PDB entry 8BOT | electron microscopy, 7.76 A resolution (low resolution: residue-level contacts below are approximate; hydrogen-bond / salt-bridge calls are withheld) | chains C and D of the 25 polymer chains in the assembly

# Chain C
Molecule: X-ray repair cross-complementing protein 5
From: Homo sapiens
Notes: EC 3.6.4.-
UniProtKB: P13010 (XRCC5_HUMAN); numbering as in UniProt (aligned over 1-732)
Sequence (732 residues; each row starts with the number of its first residue):
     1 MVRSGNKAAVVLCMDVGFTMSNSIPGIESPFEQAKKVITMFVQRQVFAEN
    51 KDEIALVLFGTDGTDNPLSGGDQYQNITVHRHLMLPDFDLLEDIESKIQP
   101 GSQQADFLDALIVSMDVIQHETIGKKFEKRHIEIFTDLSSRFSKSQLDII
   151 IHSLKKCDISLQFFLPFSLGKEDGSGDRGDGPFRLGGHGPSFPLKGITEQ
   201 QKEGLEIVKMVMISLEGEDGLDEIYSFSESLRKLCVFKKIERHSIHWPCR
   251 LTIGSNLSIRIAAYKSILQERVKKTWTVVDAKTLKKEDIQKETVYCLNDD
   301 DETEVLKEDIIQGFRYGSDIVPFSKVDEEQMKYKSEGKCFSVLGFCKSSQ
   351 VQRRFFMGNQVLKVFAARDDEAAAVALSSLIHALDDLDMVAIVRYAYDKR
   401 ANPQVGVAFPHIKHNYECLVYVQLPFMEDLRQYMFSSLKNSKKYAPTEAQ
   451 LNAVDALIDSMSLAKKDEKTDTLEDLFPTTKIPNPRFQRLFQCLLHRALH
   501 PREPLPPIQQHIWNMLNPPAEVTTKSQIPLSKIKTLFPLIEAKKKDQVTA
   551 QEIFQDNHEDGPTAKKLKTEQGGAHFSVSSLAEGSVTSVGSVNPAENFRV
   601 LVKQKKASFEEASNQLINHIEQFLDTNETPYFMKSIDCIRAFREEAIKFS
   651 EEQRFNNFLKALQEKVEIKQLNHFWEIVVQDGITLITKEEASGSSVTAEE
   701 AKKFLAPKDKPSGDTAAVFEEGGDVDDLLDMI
Disordered / not traced: 1-5, 16-18, 23-27, 168-194, 255-256, 300, 555-732
UniProt features mapped onto this chain:
  - region: Leu138 to Leu165 (Leucine-zipper)
  - motif: Glu720 to Leu728 (EEXXXDL motif)
  - modified residue: Lys144 (N6-acetyllysine), Ser255 (Phosphoserine), Ser258 (Phosphoserine), Lys265 (N6-acetyllysine), Ser318 (Phosphoserine), Lys332 (N6-acetyllysine), Thr535 (Phosphothreonine), Ser577 (Phosphoserine), Ser579 (Phosphoserine), Ser580 (Phosphoserine), Lys660 (N6-acetyllysine), Lys665 (N6-acetyllysine), Thr715 (Phosphothreonine)
  - cross-link (Glycyl lysine isopeptide (Lys-Gly)): Lys195 (interchain with G-Cter in SUMO2), Lys532 (interchain with G-Cter in SUMO2), Lys534 (interchain with G-Cter in SUMO2), Lys566 (interchain with G-Cter in SUMO2), Lys568 (interchain with G-Cter in SUMO2), Lys669 (interchain with G-Cter in SUMO2), Lys688 (interchain with G-Cter in SUMO2)
  - mutagenesis: Glu720 to Glu721 (Abolishes interaction with PRKDC and its recruitment to sites of DNA damage), Asp726 to Asp727 (Abolishes interaction with PRKDC and its recruitment to sites of DNA damage)

# Chain D
Molecule: 24-nt DNA strand
Sequence (24 nucleotides; numbered 21 to 44; the number before each row is that of its first residue):
    21 AATAAACTAAAAACTATTATTATG

# Chain C / chain D interface
Contacting residue pairs (15):
  Arg242(C) - DT23(D)
  His243(C) - DT23(D)
  Ser244(C) - DT23(D)
  Ser244(C) - DA25(D)
  Ile245(C) - DT23(D)
  Ile245(C) - DA24(D)
  Ala263(C) - DA25(D)
  Asn359(C) - DA26(D)
  Gln360(C) - DA26(D)
  Tyr397(C) - DA24(D)
  Tyr397(C) - DA25(D)
  Tyr397(C) - DA26(D)
  Arg400(C) - DC27(D)
  Ala401(C) - DA26(D)
  Gln404(C) - DA26(D)
Interface residues without a listed pair, chain C (14 interface residues in all): His246, Trp247, Tyr264

# In short
The interface between chain C and chain D involves 14 residues on one side and 5 on the other. UniProt lists 4
mutagenesis sites on chain C.
Here chain C is X-ray repair cross-complementing protein 5 (Homo sapiens) and chain D is a 24-nt DNA strand.
Entry 8BOT (Cryo-EM structure of NHEJ supercomplex(trimer)) was determined by electron microscopy.
